4Z9Y - chains A and B of the 4 polymer chains in the assembly; structure by X-ray diffraction, 1.63 A resolution.

[Chain A (and B)]
Protein: 2-deoxy-D-gluconate 3-dehydrogenase
From: Pectobacterium carotovorum subsp. carotovorum
Notes: EC 1.1.1.127; chain B of this document is another copy of the same molecule, construct and numbering; everything in this record applies to it too
UniProtKB: A0A093RP61 (A0A093RP61_PECCC); residues 1-253 here = UniProt positions 1-253
Amino-acid sequence (253 residues; row label = number of the first residue in the row):
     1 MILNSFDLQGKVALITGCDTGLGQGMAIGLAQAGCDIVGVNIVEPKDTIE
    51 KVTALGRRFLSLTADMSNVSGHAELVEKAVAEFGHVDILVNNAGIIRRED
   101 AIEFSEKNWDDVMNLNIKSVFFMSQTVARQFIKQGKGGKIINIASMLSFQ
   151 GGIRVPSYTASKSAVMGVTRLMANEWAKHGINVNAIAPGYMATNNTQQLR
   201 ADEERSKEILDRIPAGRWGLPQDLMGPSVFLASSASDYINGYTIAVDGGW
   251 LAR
Differences from the reference sequence: conflict E103 (Asp in A0A093RP61)

[Chain A / chain B interface]
Contacting residue pairs (89):
  M1(A) - Q32(B)
  M1(A) - L55(B)  hydrophobic
  I2(A) - G29(B)
  I2(A) - Q32(B)  hydrogen bond (backbone-side chain)
  I2(A) - A33(B)
  I2(A) - M225(B)  hydrophobic
  I2(A) - G226(B)
  L3(A) - F6(B)
  L3(A) - A33(B)
  F6(A) - L3(B)
  F6(A) - F6(B)  hydrophobic
  F6(A) - G226(B)
  F6(A) - V229(B)  hydrophobic
  G29(A) - I2(B)
  Q32(A) - M1(B)
  Q32(A) - I2(B)  hydrogen bond (side chain-backbone)
  A33(A) - I2(B)
  A33(A) - L3(B)
  L55(A) - M1(B)  hydrophobic
  F149(A) - Y242(B)
  R170(A) - A252(B)
  A173(A) - P214(B)
  N174(A) - P214(B)
  N174(A) - A252(B)  hydrogen bond (side chain-backbone)
  N174(A) - R253(B)  hydrogen bond (side chain-backbone)
  A177(A) - P214(B)
  A177(A) - A215(B)
  K178(A) - P214(B)
  Y190(A) - Y238(B)
  I213(A) - Y238(B)
  P214(A) - A173(B)
  P214(A) - N174(B)
  P214(A) - A177(B)
  P214(A) - K178(B)
  A215(A) - A177(B)
  A215(A) - Y238(B)  hydrophobic
  R217(A) - D237(B)  salt bridge
  R217(A) - Y238(B)  hydrogen bond (backbone-side chain)
  W218(A) - Y238(B)
  G219(A) - Y238(B)  hydrogen bond (backbone-side chain)
  D223(A) - Y238(B)
  M225(A) - I2(B)  hydrophobic
  G226(A) - I2(B)
  G226(A) - F6(B)
  G226(A) - F230(B)
  G226(A) - A235(B)
  P227(A) - F230(B)  hydrophobic
  P227(A) - A235(B)
  V229(A) - F6(B)  hydrophobic
  F230(A) - G226(B)
  F230(A) - P227(B)  hydrophobic
  F230(A) - F230(B)  hydrophobic
  A235(A) - G226(B)
  A235(A) - P227(B)
  Y238(A) - Y190(B)
  Y238(A) - I213(B)
  Y238(A) - A215(B)  hydrophobic
  Y238(A) - R217(B)  hydrogen bond (side chain-backbone)
  Y238(A) - W218(B)
  Y238(A) - G219(B)  hydrogen bond (side chain-backbone)
  Y238(A) - D223(B)
  Y238(A) - V246(B)
  Y238(A) - D247(B)  hydrogen bond (backbone-backbone)
  Y238(A) - G248(B)  hydrogen bond (backbone-backbone)
  I239(A) - I244(B)  hydrophobic
  I239(A) - A245(B)
  I239(A) - V246(B)  hydrophobic
  N240(A) - D247(B)
  N240(A) - G249(B)
  Y242(A) - F149(B)
  Y242(A) - Y242(B)  hydrophobic
  Y242(A) - T243(B)  hydrogen bond (side chain-backbone)
  Y242(A) - I244(B)  hydrophobic
  Y242(A) - A245(B)
  T243(A) - Y242(B)  hydrogen bond (backbone-side chain)
  I244(A) - I239(B)  hydrophobic
  I244(A) - Y242(B)  hydrophobic
  I244(A) - I244(B)  hydrophobic
  A245(A) - I239(B)
  A245(A) - Y242(B)
  V246(A) - Y238(B)
  V246(A) - I239(B)  hydrophobic
  D247(A) - Y238(B)  hydrogen bond (backbone-backbone)
  D247(A) - N240(B)
  G248(A) - Y238(B)  hydrogen bond (backbone-backbone)
  G249(A) - N240(B)
  A252(A) - R170(B)
  A252(A) - N174(B)  hydrogen bond (backbone-side chain)
  R253(A) - N174(B)  hydrogen bond (backbone-side chain)
Interface residues without a listed pair, chain A (45 interface residues in all): D7, M191, G241, L251
Interface residues without a listed pair, chain B (46 interface residues in all): D7, M191, G241, L251

[Summary]
45 residues of chain A and 46 residues of chain B are in contact, with 16 hydrogen bonds and 1 salt bridge.
Among the polar pairs are R217(A)-D237(B), I2(A)-Q32(B) and N174(A)-A252(B).
Both chains are 2-deoxy-D-gluconate 3-dehydrogenase (Pectobacterium carotovorum subsp. carotovorum). Entry
4Z9Y (Crystal structure of 2-keto-3-deoxy-D-gluconate dehydrogenase from Pectobacterium carotovorum) was
determined by X-ray diffraction together with 4Z9X and 4ZA2 from the same study.
